Entry 5VK2 (X-ray diffraction, 3.20 A resolution); this record covers chains A and B of the 12 polymer chains in the assembly.

== Chain A (and B) ==
Molecule: Pre-glycoprotein polyprotein GP complex
Source organism: Lassa virus
Notes: chain B of this document is another copy of the same molecule, construct and numbering; everything in this record applies to it too
UniProtKB: P08669 (GLYC_LASSJ); numbering as in UniProt (aligned over 1-259)
Sequence (259 residues; row label = number of the first residue in the row):
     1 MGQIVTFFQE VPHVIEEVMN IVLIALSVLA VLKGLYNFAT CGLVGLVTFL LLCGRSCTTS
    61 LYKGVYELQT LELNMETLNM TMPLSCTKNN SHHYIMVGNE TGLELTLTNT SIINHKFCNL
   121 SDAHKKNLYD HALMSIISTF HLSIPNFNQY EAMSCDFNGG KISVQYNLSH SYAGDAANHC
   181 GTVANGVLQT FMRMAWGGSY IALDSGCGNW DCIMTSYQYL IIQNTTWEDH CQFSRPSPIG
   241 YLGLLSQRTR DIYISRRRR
Not modelled in the structure: 1-58, 171-179, 209-210, 256-259 (chain B: 1-58, 170-179, 209-210, 256-259)
Sequence notes: engineered mutation C207 (Arg in P08669), R258 (Leu in P08669), R259 (Leu in P08669)
Disulfide bonds: C86-C231, C118-C155, C180-C212
Covalently attached groups: glycan linked to N79; N-acetylglucosamine (NAG) linked to N89, N99, N109, N119, N167, N224
Swiss-Prot annotation at these positions:
  - binding site (Zn(2+)): C57
  - site: K33 (Important for GP-C-mediated membrane fusion), T58, T59 (Cleavage)
  - lipidation: G2 (N-myristoyl glycine)
  - glycosylation (N-linked (GlcNAc...) asparagine): N79, N89, N99, N109, N119, N167, N224
Reported in the primary citation:
  - self-association interface (contacts with another copy of this molecule): S138
  - post-translational modification sites: N79, N89
  - contacts within the chain: N89-H92, N90-H93 (hydrogen bond)
  - conformationally variable residues (side-chain flip): N89, H93, Y200 to M214

== Interface between chain A and chain B ==
Contacting residue pairs (28; chain A residue first):
  N148(A) - H124(B)
  N148(A) - N127(B)  hydrogen bond
  N148(A) - Y129(B)
  Q149(A) - K125(B)
  E151(A) - K125(B)
  G181(A) - H131(B)  hydrogen bond (backbone-side chain)
  T249(A) - R248(B)  hydrogen bond (backbone-side chain)
  T249(A) - T249(B)
  R250(A) - L245(B)  hydrogen bond (side chain-backbone)
  R250(A) - S246(B)
  R250(A) - R248(B)  hydrogen bond (backbone-side chain)
  D251(A) - S135(B)
  D251(A) - R248(B)
  I252(A) - S138(B)
  I252(A) - L142(B)
  I252(A) - R248(B)  hydrogen bond (backbone-side chain)
  Y253(A) - H124(B)
  Y253(A) - Y129(B)
  Y253(A) - H131(B)  hydrogen bond (side chain-backbone)
  Y253(A) - M134(B)
  Y253(A) - S135(B)
  Y253(A) - S138(B)
  I254(A) - L120(B)  hydrophobic
  I254(A) - H124(B)  hydrogen bond (backbone-side chain)
  I254(A) - I137(B)
  I254(A) - S138(B)
  I254(A) - H141(B)
  S255(A) - L120(B)
Other interface residues (no listed pair), chain A (13 interface residues in all): N146, Y150

== In short ==
The interface between chain A and chain B involves 13 residues on one side and 16 on the other; the contacts
include 8 hydrogen bonds. Polar pairs include N148(A)-N127(B), G181(A)-H131(B) and T249(A)-R248(B). The paper
reports modification sites N79(A) and N89(A); conformational variability at N89(A), H93(A) and Y200(A).
Both chains are Pre-glycoprotein polyprotein GP complex (Lassa virus). Entry 5VK2 (Structural basis for
antibody-mediated neutralization of Lassa virus) was determined by X-ray diffraction.
